4LEY - chains A and F of the 6 polymer chains in the assembly; structure by X-ray diffraction, 2.50 A resolution.

== Chain A ==
Protein: Cyclic GMP-AMP synthase
Organism: Mus musculus
Notes: EC 2.7.7.-; fragment: Catalytic domain
Reference sequence: Q8C6L5 (CGAS_MOUSE); residues 142-507 here = UniProt positions 142-507
Amino-acid sequence (366 residues; each row starts with the number of its first residue):
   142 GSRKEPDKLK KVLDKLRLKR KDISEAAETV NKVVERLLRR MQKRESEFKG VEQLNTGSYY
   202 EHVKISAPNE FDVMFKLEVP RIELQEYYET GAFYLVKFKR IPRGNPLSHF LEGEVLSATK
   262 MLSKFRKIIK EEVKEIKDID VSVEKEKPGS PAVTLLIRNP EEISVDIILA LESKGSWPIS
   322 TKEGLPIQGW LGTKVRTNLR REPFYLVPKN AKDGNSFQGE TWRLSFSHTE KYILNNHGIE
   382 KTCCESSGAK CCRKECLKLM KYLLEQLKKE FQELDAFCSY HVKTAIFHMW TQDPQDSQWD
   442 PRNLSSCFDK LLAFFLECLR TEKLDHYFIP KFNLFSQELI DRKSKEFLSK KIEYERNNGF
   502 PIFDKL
Disordered / not traced: 142-148
Metal / ion sites: Zn2+: His378, Cys384, Cys385, Cys392
Swiss-Prot annotation at these positions:
  - region: Lys372 to Lys395 (DNA-binding)
  - motif: Leu154 to Leu159 (Nuclear export signal), Asp281 to Ser291 (Nuclear localization signal)
  - binding site (GTP): Thr197, Asp307, Arg364 to Glu371
  - binding site (ATP): Ser199, Glu371, Lys402, Ser420 to Lys424
  - binding site (Mg(2+)): Glu211, Asp213, Asp307
  - binding site (2',3'-cGAMP): Asp213, Gly290, Asp307, Lys350, Arg364 to Ser366
  - binding site (Zn(2+)): His378, Cys384, Cys385, Cys392
  - site: Arg241 (Arginine-anchor), Asp307, Ile308 (Cleavage)
  - modified residue: Lys156 (N6-lactoyllysine), Glu176 (PolyADP-ribosyl glutamic acid), Ser199 (Phosphoserine), Tyr201 (Phosphotyrosine), Glu272 (5-glutamyl polyglutamate), Ser291 (Phosphoserine), Glu302 (5-glutamyl glutamate), Lys372 (N6-acetyllysine), Lys382 (N6-acetyllysine), Lys402 (N6-acetyllysine), Ser420 (Phosphoserine), Lys491 (N6-methyllysine)
  - lipidation (S-palmitoyl cysteine): Cys392, Cys393, Cys459
  - cross-link (Glycyl lysine isopeptide (Lys-Gly)): Lys217 (interchain with G-Cter in SUMO), Lys271 (interchain with G-Cter in ubiquitin), Lys335 (interchain with G-Cter in SUMO), Lys372 (interchain with G-Cter in SUMO), Lys382 (interchain with G-Cter in SUMO), Lys399 (interchain with G-Cter in ubiquitin), Lys402 (interchain with G-Cter in ubiquitin), Lys409 (interchain with G-Cter in ubiquitin), Lys410 (interchain with G-Cter in ubiquitin), Lys464 (interchain with G-Cter in SUMO)
  - mutagenesis: Lys156 (K156Q: Mimics lactylation; knockin mice show higher mortality following HSV-1 infection), Asn172 (N172K: Induces alteration of the DNA-binding surface and leads to decreased synthesis of cyclic GMP-AMP (cGAMP); when associated with L-180), Glu176 (E176A: Abolished poly-ADP-ribosylation by PARP1, stimulating interferon production in knockin mice), Arg180 (R180L: Induces alteration of the DNA-binding surface and leads to decreased synthesis of cyclic GMP-AMP (cGAMP); when associated with K-182), Gly198 (G198A: Abolishes stimulation of interferon production; when associated with A-199), Ser199 (S199A: Abolishes stimulation of interferon production; when associated with A-199), Tyr201 (Y201E: Phosphomimetic mutant; reduced translocation to the nucleus following treatment with etoposide), Glu211 to Asp213 (Abolished nucleotidyltransferase activity. Does not affect nuclear localization and tethering to chromatin), Glu211 (E211A: Abolishes ability to promote type-I interferon production), Asp213 (D213A: Abolishes ability to promote type-I interferon production), Lys217 (K217R: Reduced sumoylation), Arg222 (R222E: Impaired tethering to chromatin, leading to constitutive activation in the absence of DNA), 31 further mutagenesis entries in UniProt
From the paper describing this entry:
  - binding site for 18 bp dsDNA: Lys151, Ser165, Ala168, Asn196, Tyr200, Arg222, Arg342, Lys372
  - binding site for 18 bp dsDNA: Arg158, Lys160, Arg161, Arg180, Lys184, His203, Lys335, Thr338, Lys395
  - self-association interface (contacts with another copy of this molecule); pairs are residue here / residue on that copy: Lys335-Glu386 (salt bridge), Lys382, Glu386
  - conformationally variable residues (loop rearrangement): Ser199, Glu211, Asp213, Asp307
  - mutagenesis - K151E, R158E, K160E, R161E, K162E, S165E, R180E, R222E (more than 50%), K240E (more than 50%), K315E, K323E (more than 50%), K372E, K395E: decreased catalytic activity
  - mutagenesis - K184E: unchanged catalytic activity
  - mutagenesis - K335E, R342E, K382A, E386A: abolished catalytic activity
  - mutagenesis - R158E, K372E, K382A, E386A, K395E: decreased signaling
  - mutagenesis - K184E, R222E, K240E, R342E: unchanged signaling
  - mutagenesis - R222E/R342E, K335E: abolished signaling
  - mutagenesis - K151E, R158E, K160E, K162E, S165E, R180E, K184E, R222E, K240E, K315E, K323E, K335E, R342E, K372E, K382A, K395E: decreased binding to DNA
  - mutagenesis - E386A: unchanged binding to DNA
  - catalytic residues: Asp213, Asp307 (proposed by the authors, not directly observed)

== Chain F ==
Molecule: 18 bp dsDNA
Sequence (18 nucleotides; numbered 1 to 18; the number before each row is that of its first residue):
     1 ATCTGTACAT GTACAGAT

== Chain A / chain F interface ==
Contacting residue pairs (12; chain A residue first):
  Arg161(A) with DT4(F), hydrogen bond to the base; DG5(F), hydrogen bond to the sugar
  Ser165(A) with DG5(F), phosphate contact; DT6(F), hydrogen bond to the phosphate
  Ala168(A) with DA7(F), phosphate contact
  Asn172(A) with DA7(F), hydrogen bond to the phosphate
  Asn196(A) with DC8(F), hydrogen bond to the phosphate
  Tyr200(A) with DT6(F), hydrogen bond to the phosphate; DA7(F), hydrogen bond to the phosphate
  Tyr201(A) with DA7(F), phosphate contact; DC8(F), phosphate contact
  Lys372(A) with DC8(F), salt bridge to the phosphate
Also at the interface, not in a pair above, chain A (9 interface residues in all): Ile164

== Summary ==
9 residues of chain A and 5 residues of chain F are in contact, with 7 hydrogen bonds and 1 salt bridge. Among
the polar pairs are Arg161(A)-DT4(F), Arg161(A)-DG5(F) and Ser165(A)-DT6(F). From the paper: catalytic
residues Asp213(A) and Asp307(A); K151E, R158E and K160E of chain A, among others, reduce binding to DNA; 19
substitutions were tested in all.
Chain A is Cyclic GMP-AMP synthase (Mus musculus) and chain F is 18 bp dsDNA; the structure, Structure of
mouse cGAS bound to 18 bp DNA, was determined by X-ray diffraction together with 4LEV, 4LEW and 4LEZ from the
same study.
